5BNQ - chains A and R; structure by X-ray diffraction, 2.80 A resolution.

Chain A:
Name: Tumor necrosis factor ligand superfamily member 11
From: Homo sapiens
Reference sequence: O14788 (TNF11_HUMAN); numbering as in UniProt (aligned over 158-317)
Chain sequence (160 residues; numbered 158 to 317; the number before each row is that of its first residue):
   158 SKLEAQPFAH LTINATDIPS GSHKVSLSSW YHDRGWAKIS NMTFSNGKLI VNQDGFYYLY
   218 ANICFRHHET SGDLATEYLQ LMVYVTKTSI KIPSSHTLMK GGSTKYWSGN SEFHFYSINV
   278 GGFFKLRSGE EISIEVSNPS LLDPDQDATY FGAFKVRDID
Unresolved in the structure: 158-161
Reported in the primary citation:
  - mutagenesis - R223A/D300A: decreased binding to Tumor necrosis factor receptor superfamily member 11A (chain R)

Chain R:
Name: Tumor necrosis factor receptor superfamily member 11A
From: Mus musculus
Reference sequence: O35305 (TNR11_MOUSE); residue numbers follow UniProt; this construct covers 26-210
Chain sequence (216 residues; numbered 3 to 218; the number before each row is that of its first residue):
     3 MGSSHHHHHH SSGLVPRGSH MHMQVTLQVT PPCTQERHYE HLGRCCSRCE PGKYLSSKCT
    63 PTSDSVCLPC GPDEYLDTWN EEDKCLLHKV CDAGKALVAV DPGNHTAPRR CACTAGYHWN
   123 SDCECCRRNT ECAPGFGAQH PLQLNKDTVC TPCLLGFFSD VFSSTDKCKP WTNCTLLGKL
   183 EAHQGTTESD VVCSSSMTLR RPPKEAQALE HHHHHH
Unresolved in the structure: 3-33, 200-218
Disulfides: C35-C47, C48-C61, C51-C69, C72-C87, C93-C113, C115-C128, C125-C127, C134-C152, C155-C170, C176-C195
Sequence notes: initiating methionine (3); expression tag (4-25, 211-218)
Ion coordination: Na+: C134, A135, F138, S161, V163

Interface between chain A and chain R:
Contacting residue pairs (12):
  H180(A) - D124(R)  salt bridge
  K181(A) - S123(R)  hydrogen bond (side chain-backbone)
  K181(A) - D124(R)  hydrogen bond (backbone-side chain)
  K181(A) - E126(R)  salt bridge
  Q237(A) - C125(R)  hydrogen bond (side chain-backbone)
  Y241(A) - E126(R)
  K248(A) - R50(R)
  K248(A) - E83(R)  salt bridge
  K248(A) - E84(R)  salt bridge
  H253(A) - L88(R)
  K282(A) - D85(R)  salt bridge
  R284(A) - D85(R)  salt bridge
Also at the interface, not in a pair above, chain A (11 interface residues in all): S179, I249, S294
Also at the interface, not in a pair above, chain R (10 interface residues in all): C127

Summary:
Chain A and chain R form an interface of 11 and 10 residues respectively; the contacts include 3 hydrogen
bonds and 6 salt bridges. Polar pairs include H180(A)-D124(R), K181(A)-E126(R) and K248(A)-E83(R). From the
paper: R223A/D300A of chain A reduce binding to Tumor necrosis factor receptor superfamily member 11A (chain
R).
Here chain A is Tumor necrosis factor ligand superfamily member 11 (Homo sapiens) and chain R is Tumor
necrosis factor receptor superfamily member 11A (Mus musculus). Entry 5BNQ (Crystal structure of hRANKL-mRANK
complex) was determined by X-ray diffraction.
